PDB entry 1BML | X-ray diffraction, 2.90 A resolution | chains C and D of the 4 polymer chains in the assembly

[Chain C (and D)]
Name: Streptokinase
From: Streptococcus dysgalactiae subsp. equisimilis
Notes: chain D of this document is another copy of the same molecule, construct and numbering; everything in this record applies to it too
Reference sequence: P00779 (STRP_STREQ); aligned to UniProt positions 38-398 over residues 12-372 (the alignment contains insertions or deletions, so no single offset holds)
Sequence (362 residues; row label = number of the first residue in the row):
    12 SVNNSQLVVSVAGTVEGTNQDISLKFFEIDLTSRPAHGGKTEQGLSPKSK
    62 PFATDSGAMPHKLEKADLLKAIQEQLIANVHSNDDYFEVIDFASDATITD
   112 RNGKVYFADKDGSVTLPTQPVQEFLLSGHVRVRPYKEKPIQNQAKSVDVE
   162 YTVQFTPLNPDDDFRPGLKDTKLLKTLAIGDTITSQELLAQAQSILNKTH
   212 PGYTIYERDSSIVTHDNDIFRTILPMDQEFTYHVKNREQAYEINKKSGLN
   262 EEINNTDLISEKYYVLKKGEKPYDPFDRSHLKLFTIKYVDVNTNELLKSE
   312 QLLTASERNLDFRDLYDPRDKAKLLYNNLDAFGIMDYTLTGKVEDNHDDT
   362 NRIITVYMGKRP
Not modelled in the structure: 46-70, 175-181, 252-262, 373

[Interface between chain C and chain D]
Pairs across the interface - 31 pairs, chain C then chain D:
  Ser12(C) with Arg330(D)
  Val13(C) with Arg330(D)
  Asn14(C) with Pro329(D)
  Gln17(C) with Arg330(D)
  Arg112(C) with Asp322(D), salt bridge; Phe323(D); Asp331(D), salt bridge; Lys334(D)
  Gln130(C) with Arg319(D)
  Pro131(C) with Arg319(D); Lys334(D)
  Val132(C) with Arg330(D); Lys334(D), hydrogen bond (backbone-side chain)
  Gln133(C) with Lys334(D)
  Glu134(C) with Arg330(D), salt bridge
  Arg319(C) with Gln130(D); Pro131(D)
  Asp322(C) with Arg112(D), salt bridge; Asn113(D)
  Phe323(C) with Arg112(D), hydrogen bond (backbone-side chain)
  Pro329(C) with Ser12(D); Asn14(D), hydrogen bond (backbone-side chain)
  Arg330(C) with Ser12(D); Val13(D); Gln17(D); Val132(D); Glu134(D), salt bridge
  Asp331(C) with Arg112(D), salt bridge
  Lys334(C) with Arg112(D); Pro131(D); Val132(D), hydrogen bond (side chain-backbone)
Interface residues without a listed pair, chain C (20 interface residues in all): Asn15, Asn113, Lys332
Interface residues without a listed pair, chain D (19 interface residues in all): Gln133, Lys332

[In short]
Chain C and chain D form an interface of 20 and 19 residues respectively, with 4 hydrogen bonds and 6 salt
bridges. Polar contacts include Arg112(C)-Asp322(D), Arg112(C)-Asp331(D) and Glu134(C)-Arg330(D).
Both chains are Streptokinase (Streptococcus dysgalactiae subsp. equisimilis). Entry 1BML (Complex of the
catalytic domain of human plasmin and streptokinase) was determined by X-ray diffraction.
